Entry 4Y18 (X-ray diffraction, 3.50 A resolution); this record covers chains A and I.

Chain A:
Name: Breast cancer type 1 susceptibility protein
From: Homo sapiens
Notes: EC 6.3.2.-; fragment: BRCT domains
UniProtKB: P38398 (BRCA1_HUMAN); residue numbers follow UniProt; this construct covers 1646-1859
Chain sequence (224 residues; row label = number of the first residue in the row):
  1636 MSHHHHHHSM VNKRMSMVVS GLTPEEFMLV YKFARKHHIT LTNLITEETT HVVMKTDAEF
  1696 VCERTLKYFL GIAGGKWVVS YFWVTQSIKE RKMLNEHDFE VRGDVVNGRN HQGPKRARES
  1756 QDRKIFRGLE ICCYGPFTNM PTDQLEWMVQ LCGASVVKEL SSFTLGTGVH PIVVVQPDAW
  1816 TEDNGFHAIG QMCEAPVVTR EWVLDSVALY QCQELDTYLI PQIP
Unresolved in the structure: 1636-1645
Sequence notes: initiating methionine (1636); expression tag (1637-1645)
Swiss-Prot annotation at these positions:
  - natural variant: S1651 (S1651F: In BC; uncertain significance; S1651P: In BC; uncertain significance), S1655 (S1655F: In BC; uncertain significance), T1685 (T1685A: In BC; T1685I: In BROVCA1), H1686 (H1686Q: In BC; uncertain significance; H1686R: In BC; uncertain significance), V1688 (deletion: In BC; uncertain significance), M1689 (M1689R: In BC; uncertain significance), K1690 (K1690Q: In some patients with sporadic breast cancer; uncertain significance), T1691 (T1691I: In BC; uncertain significance), D1692 (D1692N: In ovarian cancer; uncertain significance), C1697 (C1697R: In OC), R1699 (R1699Q: In BC; R1699W: In BC, OC and FANCS), G1706 (G1706A: In BC; G1706E: In BC), 26 further natural variant entries in UniProt
  - mutagenesis: S1655 (S1655A: Abolishes interaction with BRIP1), G1656 (G1656D: No effect on affinity for a BRIP1 phosphopeptide), F1662 (F1662S: Does not abolish ABRAXAS1 binding, but abolishes formation of a heterotetramer with ABRAXAS1), M1663 (M1663K: Does not abolish ABRAXAS1 binding, but abolishes formation of a heterotetramer with ABRAXAS1), Y1666 (Y1666A: Does not abolish ABRAXAS1 binding, but impairs formation of a heterotetramer with ABRAXAS1), R1670 (R1670E: Impairs formation of a heterotetramer with ABRAXAS1), K1671 (K1671E: Impairs formation of a heterotetramer with ABRAXAS1), T1700 (T1700A: Strongly reduces affinity for a BRIP1 phosphopeptide), K1702 (K1702M: Abolishes interaction with BRIP1), G1738 (G1738E: Abolishes interaction with BRIP1), S1755 (S1755A: No effect on in vitro phosphorylation by ATR), R1835 (R1835P: Mildly reduces affinity for a BRIP1 phosphopeptide), 1 further mutagenesis entry in UniProt
From the paper describing this entry:
  - self-association interface (contacts with another copy of this molecule): F1662, M1663, Y1666, N1678
  - mutagenesis - N1678A: unchanged binding to BRCA1-A complex subunit Abraxas (chain I)
  - disease-associated variants - F1662S, M1663K: abolished binding to BRCA1-A complex subunit Abraxas (chain I)
  - disease-associated variants - F1662S, M1663K: decreased binding to BRCA1
  - disease-associated variants - F1662S, M1663K: decreased binding to BRCT

Chain I:
Name: BRCA1-A complex subunit Abraxas
UniProtKB: Q6UWZ7 (F175A_HUMAN); residues 399-409 here = UniProt positions 399-409
Chain sequence (11 residues; row label = number of the first residue in the row):
   399 GFGEYSRSPT F
Unresolved in the structure: 399-400
Modified positions: S404 (phosphoserine; SEP); S406 (phosphoserine; SEP)
Swiss-Prot annotation at these positions:
  - motif: S406 to F409 (pSXXF motif)
  - modified residue (Phosphoserine): S404, S406
  - mutagenesis: F400 (F400D: No effect on formation of a heterotetramer with BRCA1), E402 (E402R: Decreases formation of a heterotetramer with BRCA1), Y403 (Y403A: No effect on formation of a heterotetramer with BRCA1), S404 (S404A: No effect on homodimerization. Mildly decreased recruitment of BRCA1 to sites of DNA damage; S404D: Permits formation of a heterotetramer with BRCA1 ...), S406 (S406A: Abolishes phosphorylation of the pSXXF motif and the interaction with BRCA1 but does not affect the interaction with UIMC1/RAP80 ...)
From the paper describing this entry:
  - conformationally variable residues (order/disorder transition): Y403 to R405
  - mutagenesis - S404D: increased binding to Breast cancer type 1 susceptibility protein (chain A)
  - mutagenesis - F400D, Y403A: unchanged binding to Breast cancer type 1 susceptibility protein (chain A)
  - mutagenesis - S404A, S406A: decreased growth in response to IR
  - post-translational modification sites: S406
  - mutagenesis - S404P: abolished binding to BRCT
  - mutagenesis - S404D: unchanged binding to BRCT
  - mutagenesis - E402R, Y403A: decreased binding to BRCT
  - mutagenesis - S404A, S406A: decreased localization to BRCA1 IRIF
  - mutagenesis - S404A, S406A: decreased localization to damaged chromatin

How chain A and chain I interact:
Pairs across the interface (20; chain A residue first):
  S1655(A) - S406(I)
  G1656(A) - S406(I)
  L1657(A) - Y403(I)  hydrogen bond (backbone-side chain)
  L1657(A) - S406(I)
  T1658(A) - Y403(I)
  P1659(A) - Y403(I)
  E1698(A) - T408(I)
  R1699(A) - T408(I)
  R1699(A) - F409(I)  hydrogen bond (backbone-backbone)
  T1700(A) - P407(I)
  T1700(A) - T408(I)
  K1702(A) - S406(I)
  F1704(A) - F409(I)  hydrophobic
  V1741(A) - F409(I)
  T1773(A) - F409(I)
  N1774(A) - P407(I)
  N1774(A) - F409(I)
  M1775(A) - F409(I)  hydrophobic
  R1835(A) - F409(I)
  L1839(A) - F409(I)  hydrophobic
Other interface residues (no listed pair), chain A (18 interface residues in all): V1654, L1701
From the paper, about this interface:
  - specific contacts: S1655(A)-S406(I), G1656(A)-S406(I) (backbone contact), P1659(A)-Y403(I) (hydrophobic contact), R1699(A)-F409(I), K1702(A)-S406(I), F1704(A)-F409(I) (hydrophobic contact), N1774(A)-F409(I) (hydrophobic contact), M1775(A)-F409(I) (hydrophobic contact), L1839(A)-F409(I) (hydrophobic contact)

Overview:
18 residues of chain A face 5 of chain I across their interface; the contacts include 2 hydrogen bonds. Among
the polar pairs are L1657(A)-Y403(I) and R1699(A)-F409(I). The paper describes contacts between S1655(A) and
S406(I), R1699(A) and F409(I) and K1702(A) and S406(I); a backbone contact between G1656(A) and S406(I);
hydrophobic contacts between P1659(A) and Y403(I), F1704(A) and F409(I) and N1774(A) and F409(I) among others.
From the paper: F1662S and M1663K of chain A abolish binding to BRCA1-A complex subunit Abraxas (chain I); a
modification site at S406(I); 10 substitutions were tested in all.
Chain A is Breast cancer type 1 susceptibility protein (Homo sapiens) and chain I is BRCA1-A complex subunit
Abraxas; the structure, Structure of BRCA1 BRCT domains in complex with Abraxas double phosphorylated peptide,
was determined by X-ray diffraction (same publication as 4Y2G).
